Entry 6WMU (electron microscopy, 3.18 A resolution); this record covers chains D and E of the 12 polymer chains in the assembly.

[Chain D]
Protein: DNA-directed RNA polymerase subunit beta'
Source organism: Escherichia coli
Notes: EC 2.7.7.6
UniProt: P0A8T7 (RPOC_ECOLI); numbering as in UniProt (aligned over 1-1407)
Sequence (1430 residues; numbered 1 to 1430; the number before each row is that of its first residue):
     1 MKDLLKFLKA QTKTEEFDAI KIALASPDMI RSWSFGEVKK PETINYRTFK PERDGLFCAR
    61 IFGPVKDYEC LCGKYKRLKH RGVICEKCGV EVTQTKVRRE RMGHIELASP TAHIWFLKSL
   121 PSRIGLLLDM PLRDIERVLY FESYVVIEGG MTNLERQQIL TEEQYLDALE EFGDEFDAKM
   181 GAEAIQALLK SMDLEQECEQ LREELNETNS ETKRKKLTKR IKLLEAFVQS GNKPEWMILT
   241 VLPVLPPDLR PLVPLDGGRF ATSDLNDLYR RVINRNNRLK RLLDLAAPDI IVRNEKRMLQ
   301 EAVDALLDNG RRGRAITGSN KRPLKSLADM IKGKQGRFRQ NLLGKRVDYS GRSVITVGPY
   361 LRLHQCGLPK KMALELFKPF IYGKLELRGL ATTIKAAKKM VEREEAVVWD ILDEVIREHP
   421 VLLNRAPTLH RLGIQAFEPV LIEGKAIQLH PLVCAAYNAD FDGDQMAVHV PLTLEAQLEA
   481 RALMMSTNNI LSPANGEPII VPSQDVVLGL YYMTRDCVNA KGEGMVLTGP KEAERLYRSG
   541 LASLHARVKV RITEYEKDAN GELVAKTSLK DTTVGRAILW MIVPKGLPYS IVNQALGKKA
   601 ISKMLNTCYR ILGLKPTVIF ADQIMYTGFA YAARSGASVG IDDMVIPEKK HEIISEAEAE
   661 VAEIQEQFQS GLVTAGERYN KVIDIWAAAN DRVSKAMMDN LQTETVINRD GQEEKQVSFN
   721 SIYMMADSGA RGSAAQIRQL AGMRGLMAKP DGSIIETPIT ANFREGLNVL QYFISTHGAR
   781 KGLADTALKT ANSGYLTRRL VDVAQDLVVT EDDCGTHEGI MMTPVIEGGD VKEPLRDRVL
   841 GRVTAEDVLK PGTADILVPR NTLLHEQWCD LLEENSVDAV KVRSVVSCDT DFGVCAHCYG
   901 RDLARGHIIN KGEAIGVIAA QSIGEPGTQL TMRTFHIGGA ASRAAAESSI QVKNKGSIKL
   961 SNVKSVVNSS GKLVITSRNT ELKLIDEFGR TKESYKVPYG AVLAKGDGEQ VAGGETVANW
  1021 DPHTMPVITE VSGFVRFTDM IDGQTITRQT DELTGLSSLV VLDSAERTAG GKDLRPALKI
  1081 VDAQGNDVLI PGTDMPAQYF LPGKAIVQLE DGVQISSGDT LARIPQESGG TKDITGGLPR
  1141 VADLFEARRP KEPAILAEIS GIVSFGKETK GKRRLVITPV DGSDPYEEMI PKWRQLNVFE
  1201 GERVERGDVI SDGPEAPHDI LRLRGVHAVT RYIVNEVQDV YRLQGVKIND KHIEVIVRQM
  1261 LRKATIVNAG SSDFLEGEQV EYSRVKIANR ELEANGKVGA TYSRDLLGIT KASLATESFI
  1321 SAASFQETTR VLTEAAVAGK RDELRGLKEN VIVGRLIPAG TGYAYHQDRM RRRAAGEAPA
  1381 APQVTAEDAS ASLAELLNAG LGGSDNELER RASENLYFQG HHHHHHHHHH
Disordered / not traced: 1-2, 933-943, 1377-1430
Differences from the reference sequence: expression tag (1408-1430)
Curated features (UniProtKB/Swiss-Prot):
  - binding site (Zn(2+)): Cys-70, Cys-72, Cys-85, Cys-88, Cys-814, Cys-888, Cys-895, Cys-898
  - binding site (Mg(2+)): Asp-460, Asp-462, Asp-464
  - modified residue: Lys-983 (N6-acetyllysine)
  - mutagenesis: Gln-504 (Q504P: Resistant to antibiotics salinamide A and B), Asn-690 (N690D: Resistant to antibiotics salinamide A and B), Met-697 (M697V: Resistant to antibiotics salinamide A and B), Ala-735 (A735T: Resistant to antibiotics salinamide A and B), Arg-738 (R738C/H/P/S: Resistant to antibiotics salinamide A and B), Ala-748 (A748E: Resistant to antibiotics salinamide A and B), Pro-758 (P758S/T: Resistant to antibiotics salinamide A and B), Phe-763 (F763C: Resistant to antibiotics salinamide A and B), Ser-775 (S775A: Resistant to antibiotics salinamide A and B), Ala-779 (A779T/V: Resistant to antibiotics salinamide A and B), Arg-780 (R780C: Resistant to antibiotics salinamide A and B), Gly-782 (G782A/C: Resistant to antibiotics salinamide A and B), 1 further mutagenesis entry in UniProt
Ion coordination: Zn2+ site 1: Cys-70, Cys-72, Cys-85, Cys-88; Mg2+: Asp-462, Asp-464; Zn2+ site 2: Cys-814, Cys-888, Cys-895, Cys-898

[Chain E]
Protein: DNA-directed RNA polymerase subunit omega
Source organism: Escherichia coli
Notes: EC 2.7.7.6
UniProt: P0A802 (RPOZ_ECO57); residue numbers follow UniProt; this construct covers 1-91
Sequence (91 residues; row label = number of the first residue in the row):
     1 MARVTVQDAV EKIGNRFDLV LVAARRARQM QVGGKDPLVP EENDKTTVIA LREIEEGLIN
    61 NQILDVRERQ EQQEQEAAEL QAVTAIAEGR R
Disordered / not traced: 1, 89-91

[Chain D / chain E interface]
Contacting residue pairs - 43 pairs, chain D then chain E:
  His-364(D) / Val-4(E)
  Glu-414(D) / Lys-45(E)  salt bridge
  Val-415(D) / Lys-45(E)
  Arg-417(D) / Glu-42(E)
  Arg-417(D) / Asn-43(E)  hydrogen bond
  Arg-417(D) / Asp-44(E)  salt bridge
  Glu-418(D) / Asp-44(E)
  Glu-418(D) / Lys-45(E)
  Glu-418(D) / Val-48(E)
  Leu-474(D) / Ala-27(E)
  Leu-474(D) / Arg-28(E)
  Leu-474(D) / Gln-31(E)
  Leu-474(D) / Thr-47(E)
  Glu-475(D) / Ala-24(E)
  Glu-475(D) / Arg-28(E)  salt bridge
  Gln-477(D) / Thr-47(E)
  Leu-478(D) / Val-20(E)
  Leu-478(D) / Ala-23(E)
  Leu-478(D) / Ala-24(E)
  Leu-478(D) / Thr-47(E)
  Glu-479(D) / Val-20(E)
  Arg-481(D) / Arg-3(E)
  Arg-481(D) / Val-6(E)
  Arg-481(D) / Val-48(E)
  Arg-481(D) / Leu-51(E)
  Ala-482(D) / Val-6(E)  hydrophobic
  Ala-482(D) / Arg-16(E)
  Ala-482(D) / Val-20(E)  hydrophobic
  Leu-483(D) / Arg-16(E)
  Leu-483(D) / Phe-17(E)  hydrophobic
  Thr-487(D) / Val-4(E)  hydrogen bond (side chain-backbone)
  Thr-487(D) / Thr-5(E)
  Leu-614(D) / Gln-7(E)
  Lys-615(D) / Thr-5(E)
  Arg-905(D) / Arg-16(E)
  Asn-910(D) / Asn-15(E)  hydrogen bond (side chain-backbone)
  Lys-911(D) / Phe-17(E)
  Glu-913(D) / Phe-17(E)
  Gly-1360(D) / Phe-17(E)
  Thr-1361(D) / Phe-17(E)
  Thr-1361(D) / Val-20(E)
  Thr-1361(D) / Leu-21(E)
  Ala-1364(D) / Leu-21(E)  hydrophobic
Interface residues without a listed pair, chain D (27 interface residues in all): Arg-362, His-419, Glu-438, Met-485
Interface residues without a listed pair, chain E (24 interface residues in all): Gly-14, Leu-19

[Summary]
27 residues of chain D and 24 residues of chain E are in contact; the contacts include 3 hydrogen bonds and 3
salt bridges. Polar contacts include Glu-414(D)/Lys-45(E), Arg-417(D)/Asp-44(E) and Glu-475(D)/Arg-28(E).
Chain D is DNA-directed RNA polymerase subunit beta' and chain E is DNA-directed RNA polymerase subunit omega,
both from Escherichia coli; the structure, E. coli RNAPs70-SspA-gadA DNA complex, was determined by electron
microscopy (same publication as 6WMP).
